PDB entry 3REJ | X-ray diffraction, 2.55 A resolution | chains H and J of the 10 polymer chains in the assembly

# Chain H
Name: Histone H2B 1.1
Organism: Xenopus laevis
UniProt: P02281 (H2B11_XENLA); residues 1-122 here correspond to UniProt positions 5-126 (UniProt number = residue number + 4)
Amino-acid sequence (122 residues; each row starts with the number of its first residue):
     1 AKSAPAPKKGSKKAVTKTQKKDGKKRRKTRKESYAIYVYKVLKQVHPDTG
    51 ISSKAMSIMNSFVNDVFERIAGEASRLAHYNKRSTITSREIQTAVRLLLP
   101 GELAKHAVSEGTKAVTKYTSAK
Not modelled in the structure: 1-28
Differences from the reference sequence: variant Thr29 (Ser33 in P02281)
Swiss-Prot annotation at these positions:
  - modified residue: Lys2 (N6-acetyllysine), Lys9 (N6-acetyllysine), Ser11 (Phosphoserine), Lys12 (N6-acetyllysine), Lys17 (N6-acetyllysine)
  - glycosylation: Ser109 (O-linked (GlcNAc) serine)
  - cross-link: Lys117 (Glycyl lysine isopeptide (Lys-Gly) (interchain with G-Cter in ubiquitin))

# Chain J
Molecule: 146-nt DNA strand
Sequence (146 nucleotides; row label = number of the first residue in the row; numbers below 1 keep their minus sign (DA-73 is residue -73)):
   -73 ATCTCCAAATATCCCTTGCGGATCGTAGAAAAAGTGTGTCAAACTGCGCT
   -23 ATCAAAGGGAAACTTCAACTGAATTCAGTTGAAGTTTCCCTTTGATAGCG
    27 CAGTTTGACACACTTTTTCTACGATCCGCAAGGGATATTTGGAGAT
Metal / ion sites: Mn2+ site 1 near DG-56 (its only coordinating residue here); Mn2+ site 2 near DG-54 (its only coordinating residue here); Mn2+ site 3 near DG58 (its only coordinating residue here); Mn2+ site 4 near DG68 (its only coordinating residue here)

# Interface between chain H and chain J
Contacting residue pairs (16; chain H residue first):
  Thr29(H) - DT30(J)  hydrogen bond to the phosphate
  Arg30(H) - DA-47(J)  base contact
  Arg30(H) - DG-46(J)  sugar contact
  Tyr39(H) - DG-54(J)  hydrogen bond to the phosphate
  Lys43(H) - DG-53(J)  salt bridge to the phosphate
  Gly50(H) - DG-54(J)  phosphate contact
  Ile51(H) - DC-55(J)  sugar contact
  Ile51(H) - DG-54(J)  hydrogen bond to the phosphate
  Ser52(H) - DC-55(J)  phosphate contact
  Ser53(H) - DC-55(J)  hydrogen bond to the phosphate
  Arg83(H) - DC-34(J)  salt bridge to the phosphate
  Arg83(H) - DA-33(J)  salt bridge to the phosphate
  Ser84(H) - DT-35(J)  hydrogen bond to the phosphate
  Ser84(H) - DC-34(J)  hydrogen bond to the phosphate
  Thr85(H) - DT-35(J)  phosphate contact
  Thr85(H) - DC-34(J)  hydrogen bond to the phosphate
Also at the interface, not in a pair above, chain H (13 interface residues in all): Glu32, Lys82
Also at the interface, not in a pair above, chain J (10 interface residues in all): DA-45

# In short
13 residues of chain H face 10 of chain J across their interface; the contacts include 7 hydrogen bonds and 3
salt bridges. Polar contacts include Thr29(H)-DT30(J), Tyr39(H)-DG-54(J) and Ile51(H)-DG-54(J).
Chain H is Histone H2B 1.1 (Xenopus laevis) and chain J is a 146-nt DNA strand; the structure, 2.55 Angstrom
Crystal Structure of the Nucleosome Core Particle Assembled with a 146 bp Alpha-Satellite DNA ..., was
determined by X-ray diffraction (same publication as 3REH, 3REI, 3REK and 3REL).
